Entry 8J7F (electron microscopy, 2.60 A resolution); this record covers chains C and E of the 5 polymer chains in the assembly.

# Chain C
Molecule: ion channel, Voltage dependent ion channel, Green fluorescent protein (Fragment), Ion transport domain-containing protein
Source organism: Homo sapiens
UniProtKB: R1EKX3 (R1EKX3_EMIHU); residues 94-345 here correspond to UniProt positions 45-296 (UniProt number = residue number - 49)
Amino-acid sequence (289 residues; row label = number of the first residue in the row):
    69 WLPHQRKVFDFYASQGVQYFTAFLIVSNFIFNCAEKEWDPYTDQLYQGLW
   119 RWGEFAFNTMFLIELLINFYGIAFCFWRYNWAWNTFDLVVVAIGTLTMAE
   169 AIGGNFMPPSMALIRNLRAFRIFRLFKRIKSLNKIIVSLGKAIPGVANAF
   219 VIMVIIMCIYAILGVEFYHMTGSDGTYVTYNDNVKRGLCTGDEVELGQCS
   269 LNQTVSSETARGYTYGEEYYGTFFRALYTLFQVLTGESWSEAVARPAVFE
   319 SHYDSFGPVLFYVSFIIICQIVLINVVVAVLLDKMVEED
Construct notes: conflict Val157 (Ile108 in R1EKX3)
Ion coordination: Ca2+ site 1 near Asn249 (its only coordinating residue here); Ca2+ site 2: Glu285 (shared with 1 residue of chain D)

# Chain E
Molecule: Ile-ala-ala-ile-his-asn-ala-arg-arg-lys-lys-arg-glu-ala-ala-ala-ala-his-lys-ala
Source organism: Homo sapiens
Amino-acid sequence (20 residues; row label = number of the first residue in the row):
     2 IAAIHNARRKKREAAAAHKA

# Interface between chain C and chain E
Residue-residue contacts - 8 pairs, chain C then chain E:
  Val346(C) - Ile5(E)  hydrophobic
  Ala347(C) - Ile5(E)  hydrophobic
  Leu350(C) - Ile2(E)  hydrophobic
  Leu350(C) - Ile5(E)  hydrophobic
  Leu350(C) - Arg9(E)  hydrogen bond (backbone-side chain)
  Asp351(C) - Lys12(E)  salt bridge
  Val354(C) - Arg9(E)
  Val354(C) - Arg13(E)
Interface residues without a listed pair, chain C (6 interface residues in all): Asn343

# In short
Chain C and chain E form an interface of 6 and 5 residues respectively, with 1 hydrogen bond and 1 salt
bridge. Among the polar pairs are Asp351(C)-Lys12(E) and Leu350(C)-Arg9(E).
Chain C is ion channel, Voltage dependent ion channel, Green fluorescent protein (Fragment), Ion transport
domain-containing protein and chain E is
Ile-ala-ala-ile-his-asn-ala-arg-arg-lys-lys-arg-glu-ala-ala-ala-ala-his-lys-ala, both from Homo sapiens; the
structure, ion channel, was determined by electron microscopy, deposited together with 8J7M and 8J7H.
